PDB entry 7KAL | electron microscopy, 4.00 A resolution | chains D and F of the 7 polymer chains in the assembly

[Chain D]
Protein: Protein transport protein Sec63
Source organism: Thermomyces lanuginosus
Sequence (719 residues; each row starts with the number of its first residue; note: 2 numbers in that range are skipped by the numbering (no residue carries them; nothing is unmodelled there); a row labelled like 184A-184B holds insertion residues (184A, then the next letters in order); numbers below 1 keep their minus sign (Gly-14 is residue -14)):
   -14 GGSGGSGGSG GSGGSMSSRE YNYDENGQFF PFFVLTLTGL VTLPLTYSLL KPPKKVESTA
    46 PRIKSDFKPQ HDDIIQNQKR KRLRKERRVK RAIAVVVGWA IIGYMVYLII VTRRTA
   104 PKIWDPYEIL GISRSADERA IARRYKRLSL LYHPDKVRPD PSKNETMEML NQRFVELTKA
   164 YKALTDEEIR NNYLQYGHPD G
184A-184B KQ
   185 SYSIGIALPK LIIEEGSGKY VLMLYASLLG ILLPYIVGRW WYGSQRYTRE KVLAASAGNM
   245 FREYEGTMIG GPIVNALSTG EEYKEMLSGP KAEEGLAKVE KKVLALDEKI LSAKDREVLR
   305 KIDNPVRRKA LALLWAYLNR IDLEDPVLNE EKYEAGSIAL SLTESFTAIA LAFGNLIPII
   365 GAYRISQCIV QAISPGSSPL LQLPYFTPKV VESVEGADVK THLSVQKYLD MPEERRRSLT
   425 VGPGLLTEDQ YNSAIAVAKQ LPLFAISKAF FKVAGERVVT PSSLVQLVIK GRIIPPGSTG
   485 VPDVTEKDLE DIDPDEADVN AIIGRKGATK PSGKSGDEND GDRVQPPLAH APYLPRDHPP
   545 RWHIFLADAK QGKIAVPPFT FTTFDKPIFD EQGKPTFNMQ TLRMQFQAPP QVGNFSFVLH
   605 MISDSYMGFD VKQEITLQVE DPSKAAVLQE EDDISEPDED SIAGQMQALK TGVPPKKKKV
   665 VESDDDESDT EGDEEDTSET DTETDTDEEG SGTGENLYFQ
Unresolved in the structure: -14 to 5, 36-44, 104-183, 184A-184B, 482-526, 571-579, 626-704

[Chain F]
Protein: Protein transport protein Sec72
Source organism: Thermomyces lanuginosus
Sequence (214 residues; row label = number of the first residue in the row):
     1 MSSDLDTYTH YPLHLDPSSK AVSLATTEGQ TPAQTEAVEA ELQQLNALHR SLISLDPPNV
    61 PPPPLPINPK RSAQITKLKE TANTAYKRGN HGEAVRLYSY AIEMAAGRPG WEPVNLAREE
   121 LSGLYANRAQ AHMAQQMWPE GWVDAKCSVE SKPVGNAKGW WRGGKCLVEM GRYDEARAWI
   181 EQALGIEGPA SDGGKELAAL LEEIKAGSQR RQGS
Unresolved in the structure: 1-6, 28, 188-190, 205-214

[Interface between chain D and chain F]
Contacting residue pairs - 5 pairs, chain D then chain F:
  Lys305(D) with Glu36(F), salt bridge
  Lys404(D) with Arg172(F)
  Thr405(D) with Asp174(F), hydrogen bond
  Ala553(D) with Ile186(F)
  Lys554(D) with Gly185(F), hydrogen bond (side chain-backbone)
Other interface residues (no listed pair), chain F (6 interface residues in all): Glu175

[In short]
5 residues of chain D and 6 residues of chain F are in contact; the contacts include 2 hydrogen bonds and 1
salt bridge. Polar contacts include Lys305(D)-Glu36(F), Thr405(D)-Asp174(F) and Lys554(D)-Gly185(F).
Here chain D is Protein transport protein Sec63 and chain F is Protein transport protein Sec72, both from
Thermomyces lanuginosus. Entry 7KAL (Cryo-EM structure of the Sec complex from T. lanuginosus, wild-type,
class with Sec62, plug-open conformation) was determined by electron microscopy, deposited together with 7KAH,
7KAI, 7KAJ, 7KAK, 7KAM, 7KAN and 8 further entries.
